PDB entry 8QD0 | electron microscopy, 2.80 A resolution | chain A

== Chain A ==
Molecule: Heme transporter FLVCR2
From: Homo sapiens
UniProt: Q9UPI3 (FLVC2_HUMAN); residues 1-526 here = UniProt positions 1-526
Sequence (534 residues; numbered 1 to 534; the number before each row is that of its first residue):
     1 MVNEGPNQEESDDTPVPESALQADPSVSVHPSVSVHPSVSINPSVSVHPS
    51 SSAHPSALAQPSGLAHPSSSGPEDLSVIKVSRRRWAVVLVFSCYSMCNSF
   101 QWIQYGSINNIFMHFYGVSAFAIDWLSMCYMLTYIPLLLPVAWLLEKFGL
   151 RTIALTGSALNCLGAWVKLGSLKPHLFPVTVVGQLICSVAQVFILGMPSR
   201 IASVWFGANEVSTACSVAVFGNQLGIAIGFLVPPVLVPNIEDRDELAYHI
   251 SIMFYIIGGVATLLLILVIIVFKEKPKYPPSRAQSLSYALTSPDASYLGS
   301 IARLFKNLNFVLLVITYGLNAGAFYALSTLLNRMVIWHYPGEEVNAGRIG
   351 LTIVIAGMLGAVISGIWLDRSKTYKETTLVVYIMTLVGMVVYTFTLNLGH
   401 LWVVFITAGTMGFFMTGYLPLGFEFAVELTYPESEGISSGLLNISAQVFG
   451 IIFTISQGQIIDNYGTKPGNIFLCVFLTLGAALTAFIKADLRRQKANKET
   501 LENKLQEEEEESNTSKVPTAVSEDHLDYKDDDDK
Not modelled in the structure: 1-77, 292-294, 503-534
Sequence notes: expression tag (527-534)
Curated features (UniProtKB/Swiss-Prot):
  - binding site (heme b): M1 to R84
  - binding site (choline): N98, W102, Q191, L195, Y325, Q447
  - modified residue: S515 (Phosphoserine)
  - natural variant: R84 (R84H: In PVHH), N110 to F112 (sequence variant, change not given here; In PVHH), S203 (S203Y: In PVHH), P276 (P276S: In PVHH; uncertain significance), P280 (P280R: In PVHH), A326 (A326V: In PVHH), T352 (T352R: In PVHH), L398 (L398V: In PVHH), G412 (G412R: In PVHH), T430 (T430M: In PVHH; T430R: In PVHH), L483 (L483R: In PVHH; uncertain significance)
  - mutagenesis: H30 to H66 (Loss of heme-binding activity), W102 (W102A: Reduced transport of choline and ethanolamine), Q191 (Q191A: Reduced transport of choline and ethanolamine), N222 (N222A: Reduced transport of choline and ethanolamine), Y325 (Y325A: Slightly reduced transport of choline and ethanolamine), Q447 (Q447A: Reduced transport of choline and ethanolamine)
Ligand contacts: choline ion (CHT): S99, W102, Y130, M131, Q191, L195, N222, I226, Y325, Q447
Reported in the primary citation:
  - binding site for choline ion: W102
  - binding site for choline ion: Q191, Y325, Q447 (from molecular simulation)
  - conformationally variable residues: W102, F324, Y325

== Summary ==
Chain A binds choline ion. UniProt lists heme b-binding residues M1 and R84, 6 choline-binding residues and 5
mutagenesis sites. The paper reports a binding site for choline ion at W102, Q191 and Y325 among others;
conformational variability at W102, F324 and Y325.
Chain A is Heme transporter FLVCR2 (Homo sapiens); the structure, Cryo-EM structure of the inward-facing
choline-bound FLVCR2, was determined by electron microscopy (same publication as 8QCS, 8QCT, 8QCX, 8QCY and
8R8T).
